8DXS - chains B and J of the 9 polymer chains in the assembly; structure by electron microscopy, 3.76 A resolution.

[Chain B]
Protein: Spike glycoprotein
Organism: Severe acute respiratory syndrome coronavirus 2
Reference sequence: P0DTC2 (SPIKE_SARS2); numbering as in UniProt (aligned over 1-1208)
Amino-acid sequence (1288 residues; each row starts with the number of its first residue):
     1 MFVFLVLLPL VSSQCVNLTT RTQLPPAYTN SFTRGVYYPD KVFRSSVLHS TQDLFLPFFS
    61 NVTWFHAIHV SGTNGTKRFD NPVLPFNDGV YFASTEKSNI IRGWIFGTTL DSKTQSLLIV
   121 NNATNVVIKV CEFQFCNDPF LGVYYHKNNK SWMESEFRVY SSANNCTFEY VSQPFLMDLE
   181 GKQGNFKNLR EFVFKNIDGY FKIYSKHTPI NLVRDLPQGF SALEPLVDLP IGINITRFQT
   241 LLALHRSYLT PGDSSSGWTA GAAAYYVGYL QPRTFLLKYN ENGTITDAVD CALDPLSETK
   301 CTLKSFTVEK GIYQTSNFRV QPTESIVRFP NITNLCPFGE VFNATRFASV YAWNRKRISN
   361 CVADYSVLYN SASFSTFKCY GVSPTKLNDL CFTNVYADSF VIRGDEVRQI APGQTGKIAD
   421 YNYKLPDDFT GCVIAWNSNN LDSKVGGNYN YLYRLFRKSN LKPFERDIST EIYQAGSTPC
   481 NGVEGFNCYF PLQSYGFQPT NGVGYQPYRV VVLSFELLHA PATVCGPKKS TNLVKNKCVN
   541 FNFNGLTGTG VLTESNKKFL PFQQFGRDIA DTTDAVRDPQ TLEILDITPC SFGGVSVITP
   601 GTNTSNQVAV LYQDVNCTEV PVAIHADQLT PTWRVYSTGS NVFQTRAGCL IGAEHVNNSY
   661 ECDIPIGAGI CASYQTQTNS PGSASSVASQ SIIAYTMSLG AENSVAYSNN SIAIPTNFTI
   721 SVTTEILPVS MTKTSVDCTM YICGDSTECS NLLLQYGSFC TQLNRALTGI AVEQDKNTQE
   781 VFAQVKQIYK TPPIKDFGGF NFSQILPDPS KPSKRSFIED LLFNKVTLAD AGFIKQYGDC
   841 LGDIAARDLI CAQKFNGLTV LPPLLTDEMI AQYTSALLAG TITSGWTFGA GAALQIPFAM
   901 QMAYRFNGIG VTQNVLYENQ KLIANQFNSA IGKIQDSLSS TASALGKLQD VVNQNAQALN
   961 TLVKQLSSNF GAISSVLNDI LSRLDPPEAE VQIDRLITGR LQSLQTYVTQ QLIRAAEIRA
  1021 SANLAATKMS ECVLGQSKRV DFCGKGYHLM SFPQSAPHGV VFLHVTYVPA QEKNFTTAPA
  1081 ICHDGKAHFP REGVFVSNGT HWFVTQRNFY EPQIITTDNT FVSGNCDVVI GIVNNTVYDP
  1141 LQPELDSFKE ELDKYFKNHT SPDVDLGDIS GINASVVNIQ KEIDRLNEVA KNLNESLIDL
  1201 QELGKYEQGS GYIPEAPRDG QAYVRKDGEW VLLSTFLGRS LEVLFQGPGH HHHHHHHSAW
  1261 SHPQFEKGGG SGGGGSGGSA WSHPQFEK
Unresolved in the structure: 1-13, 70-76, 248-254, 530-543, 621-640, 677-688, 812, 828-853, 1148-1288
Sequence notes: conflict Gly682 (Arg in P0DTC2), Ser683 (Arg in P0DTC2), Ser685 (Arg in P0DTC2), Pro986 (Lys in P0DTC2), Pro987 (Val in P0DTC2); expression tag (1209-1288)
Swiss-Prot annotation at these positions:
  - region: Asn280 to Cys301 (Putative superantigen), Arg403 to Asp405 (Integrin-binding motif), Asn448 to Phe456 (Immunodominant HLA epitope recognized by the CD8+), Pro681, Ala684 (Putative superantigen), Ser816 to Tyr837 (Fusion peptide 1), Lys835 to Phe855 (Fusion peptide 2), Asp1163 to Glu1202 (Heptad repeat 2)
  - site: Arg815, Ser816 (Cleavage)
  - glycosylation: Asn17 (N-linked (GlcNAc...) (complex) asparagine), Asn61 (N-linked (GlcNAc...) (hybrid) asparagine), Asn74 (N-linked (GlcNAc...) (complex) asparagine), Asn122 (N-linked (GlcNAc...) (hybrid) asparagine), Asn149 (N-linked (GlcNAc...) (complex) asparagine), Asn165 (N-linked (GlcNAc...) (complex) asparagine), Asn234 (N-linked (GlcNAc...) (high mannose) asparagine), Asn282 (N-linked (GlcNAc...) (complex) asparagine), Thr323 (O-linked (GalNAc) threonine), Ser325 (O-linked (HexNAc...) serine), Asn331 (N-linked (GlcNAc...) (complex) asparagine), Asn343 (N-linked (GlcNAc...) (complex) asparagine), Asn603 (N-linked (GlcNAc...) (hybrid) asparagine), Asn616 (N-linked (GlcNAc...) (complex) asparagine), Asn657 (N-linked (GlcNAc...) (complex) asparagine), Thr676 (O-linked (GlcNAc...) threonine), Thr678 (O-linked (GlcNAc...) threonine), Asn709 (N-linked (GlcNAc...) (high mannose) asparagine), Asn717 (N-linked (GlcNAc...) (hybrid) asparagine), Asn801 (N-linked (GlcNAc...) (hybrid) asparagine) and 6 more in UniProt
Cystine bridges: Cys131-Cys166, Cys291-Cys301, Cys336-Cys361, Cys379-Cys432, Cys391-Cys525, Cys480-Cys488, Cys617-Cys649, Cys662-Cys671, Cys738-Cys760, Cys743-Cys749, Cys1032-Cys1043, Cys1082-Cys1126
Covalent attachments: N-acetylglucosamine (NAG) linked to Asn61, Asn282, Asn331, Asn603, Asn616, Asn657, Asn709, Asn717, Asn801, Asn1074, Asn1098, Asn1134
Small-molecule neighbours:
  - N-acetylglucosamine (NAG; 2-acetamido-2-deoxy-beta-D-glucopyranose), molecule 1: Phe338, Gly339, Phe342, Asn343, Val367, Leu368, Tyr369, Asn370, Ser371, Ala372
  - N-acetylglucosamine (NAG), molecule 2: Asp796, Phe797, Gly798, Gly799

[Chain J]
Protein: P2B4 Light chain
Organism: Homo sapiens
Amino-acid sequence (212 residues; row label = number of the first residue in the row):
     1 DIQMTQSPSS LSASVGDRVT ITCRASQSIH SFLSWYQQKP GKAPKLLINS ASTLQSGVPP
    61 WFSGSGSGTD FTLTISSLQP EDFATYYCQQ SYIAPWTFGQ GTKVEIKGQP KAAPSVTLFP
   121 PSSEELQANK ATLVCLISDF YPGAVTVAWK ADSSPVKAGV ETTTPSKQSN NKYAASSYLS
   181 LTPEQWKSHR SYSCQVTHEG STVEKTVAPT EC
Unresolved in the structure: 108-212
Cystine bridges: Cys23-Cys88

[Interface between chain B and chain J]
Residue-residue contacts - 5 pairs, chain B then chain J:
  Phe456(B) with His30(J); Tyr92(J)
  Tyr473(B) with Tyr92(J)
  Tyr489(B) with Tyr92(J), hydrophobic
  Tyr505(B) with Ser65(J), hydrogen bond
Interface residues without a listed pair, chain B (5 interface residues in all): Asn487
Interface residues without a listed pair, chain J (5 interface residues in all): Phe32, Ile93

[Summary]
Chain B and chain J each contribute 5 residues to their interface, with 1 hydrogen bond. The hydrogen-bonded
pair is Tyr505(B)-Ser65(J). Ligands of chain B: N-acetylglucosamine. N-acetylglucosamine is covalently linked
to Asn61(B), Asn282(B), Asn331(B), Asn603(B), Asn616(B) and Asn657(B) and 6 more.
Here chain B is Spike glycoprotein (Severe acute respiratory syndrome coronavirus 2) and chain J is P2B4 Light
chain (Homo sapiens). Entry 8DXS (Cryo-EM structure of RBD-directed neutralizing antibody P2B4 in complex with
prefusion SARS-CoV-2 spike glycoprotein) was determined by electron microscopy, deposited together with 8DWA.
